PDB entry 6VZ1 | electron microscopy, 3.20 A resolution | chains A and B

Chain A (and B):
Name: Diacylglycerol O-acyltransferase 1
Organism: Homo sapiens
Notes: EC 2.3.1.20, 2.3.1.76; chain B of this document is another copy of the same molecule, construct and numbering; everything in this record applies to it too
UniProtKB: O75907 (DGAT1_HUMAN); residues 1-488 here = UniProt positions 1-488
Chain sequence (488 residues; numbered 1 to 488; the number before each row is that of its first residue):
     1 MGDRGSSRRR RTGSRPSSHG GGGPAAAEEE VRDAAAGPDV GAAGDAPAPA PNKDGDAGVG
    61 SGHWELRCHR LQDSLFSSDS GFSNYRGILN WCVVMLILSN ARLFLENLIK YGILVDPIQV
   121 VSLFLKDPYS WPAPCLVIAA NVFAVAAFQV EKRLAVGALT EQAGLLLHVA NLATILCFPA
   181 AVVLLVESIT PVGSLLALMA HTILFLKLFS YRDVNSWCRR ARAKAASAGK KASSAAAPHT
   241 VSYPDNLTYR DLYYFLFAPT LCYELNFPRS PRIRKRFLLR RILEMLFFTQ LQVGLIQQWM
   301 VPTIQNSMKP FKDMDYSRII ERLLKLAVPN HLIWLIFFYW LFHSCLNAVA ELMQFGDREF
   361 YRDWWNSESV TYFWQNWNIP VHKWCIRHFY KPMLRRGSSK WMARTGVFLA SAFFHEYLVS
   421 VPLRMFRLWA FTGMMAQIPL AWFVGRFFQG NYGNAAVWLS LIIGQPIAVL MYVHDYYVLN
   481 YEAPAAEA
Disordered / not traced: 1-63, 229-235, 482-488
Swiss-Prot annotation at these positions:
  - region: Q119 to S130 (Extracellular loop 1 (EL1)), P380 to L394 (Amphipathic helix (AH))
  - motif: F360 to N366 (FYXDWWN motif)
  - active site: H415
  - binding site (an acyl-CoA): W374 to H382, Y390, R404, Y477
  - site: E416 (Important for catalytic activity)
  - modified residue (Phosphoserine): S17, S18
  - natural variant: W458 to A488 (deletion: In DIAR7; uncertain significance)
  - mutagenesis: L346 (L346W: Strongly reduced diacylglycerol O-acyltransferase activity), T371 (T371A: Decreased diacylglycerol O-acyltransferase activity), Q375 (Q375A: Slightly decreased diacylglycerol O-acyltransferase activity), W377 (W377F: Abolished diacylglycerol O-acyltransferase activity), N378 (N378A/L: Abolished diacylglycerol O-acyltransferase activity), V381 (V381A: Does not affect diacylglycerol O-acyltransferase activity; V381W: Decreased diacylglycerol O-acyltransferase activity), H382 (H382A: Decreased diacylglycerol O-acyltransferase activity), C385 (C385W: Decreased diacylglycerol O-acyltransferase activity), I386 (I386A: Slightly decreased diacylglycerol O-acyltransferase activity), Y390 (Y390A: Decreased diacylglycerol O-acyltransferase activity), K391 (K391A: Slightly decreased diacylglycerol O-acyltransferase activity), K400 (K400L: Decreased diacylglycerol O-acyltransferase activity), 9 further mutagenesis entries in UniProt
Residues lining bound ligands:
  - oleoyl-CoA (3VV; S-{(3R,5R,9R)-1-[(2R,3S,4R,5R)-5-(6-amino-9H-purin-9-yl)-4-hydroxy-3-(phosphonooxy)tetrahydrofuran-2-yl]-3,5,9-trihydroxy-8,8-dimethyl-3,5-dioxido-10,14-dioxo-2,4,6-trioxa-11,15-diaza-3lambda~5~,5lambda~5~-diphosphaheptadecan-17-yl} (9Z)-octadec-9-enethioate (non-preferred name)): P191, V192, L195, W334, T371, W374, Q375, W377, V381, H382, C385, I386, Y390, K391, R404, V407, S411, H415, L418, V419, L423, V469, V473, Y476
  - 6OU ([(2R)-1-[2-azanylethoxy(oxidanyl)phosphoryl]oxy-3-hexadecanoyloxy-propan-2-yl] (Z)-octadec-9-enoate), molecule 1: F76, S77, S78, I88, W91, L324, N451, Y452, A455, L459
  - 6OU, molecule 2: R86, L89, N90, W91, C92, V93, M95, L96, I97, L98, S99, N100, A101, F104, L105, R280, R281, L283, E284, F287, F288, L291, L295, L332, L335, I336, F338, Y339, W364, W458
What the authors report for this chain:
  - mutagenesis - V381W, C385W, V407F, S411I, M434A, Q437A, Q465A: decreased catalytic activity
  - mutagenesis - N378A, S411W, H415A: abolished catalytic activity
  - conformationally variable residues (side-chain flip): S411, H415
  - contacts within the chain: H415-Q465 (hydrogen bond)
  - binding site for oleoyl-CoA: H415
  - catalytic residues: H415
  - catalytic residues: N378 (proposed by the authors, not directly observed)

Interface between chain A and chain B:
Contacting residue pairs - 128 pairs, chain A then chain B:
  W64(A) - W217(B)
  E65(A) - W217(B)
  E65(A) - C218(B)  hydrogen bond
  E65(A) - L265(B)
  R67(A) - E264(B)
  R67(A) - N266(B)  hydrogen bond
  C68(A) - E264(B)  hydrogen bond (backbone-side chain)
  H69(A) - T260(B)  hydrogen bond
  H69(A) - C262(B)
  H69(A) - E264(B)  salt bridge
  H69(A) - P268(B)
  R70(A) - P268(B)
  R70(A) - D357(B)
  L71(A) - R269(B)
  L71(A) - G356(B)
  Q72(A) - G356(B)  hydrogen bond (backbone-backbone)
  Q72(A) - D357(B)  hydrogen bond (backbone-backbone)
  Q72(A) - R358(B)
  Q72(A) - E359(B)  hydrogen bond
  D73(A) - D357(B)
  D73(A) - R358(B)
  S74(A) - H343(B)
  S74(A) - N347(B)  hydrogen bond
  S74(A) - R358(B)  hydrogen bond (side chain-backbone)
  S74(A) - Y361(B)
  L75(A) - Y361(B)
  L75(A) - R362(B)
  L75(A) - D363(B)
  F76(A) - R86(B)  hydrogen bond (backbone-side chain)
  F76(A) - L89(B)  hydrophobic
  F76(A) - Y339(B)  hydrophobic
  F76(A) - H343(B)
  F76(A) - Y361(B)
  F76(A) - W365(B)  hydrophobic
  S77(A) - R86(B)
  S77(A) - H343(B)
  D79(A) - R274(B)  salt bridge
  F82(A) - D363(B)
  F82(A) - W365(B)  hydrophobic
  S83(A) - S83(B)
  S83(A) - N84(B)
  N84(A) - S83(B)
  N84(A) - W365(B)
  N84(A) - N366(B)  hydrogen bond (backbone-side chain)
  Y85(A) - Y85(B)
  Y85(A) - R86(B)  hydrogen bond
  Y85(A) - L89(B)  hydrophobic
  Y85(A) - W365(B)
  R86(A) - F76(B)  hydrogen bond (side chain-backbone)
  R86(A) - S77(B)
  R86(A) - Y85(B)  hydrogen bond
  R86(A) - N366(B)
  R86(A) - N451(B)
  R86(A) - N454(B)
  G87(A) - N454(B)
  G87(A) - W458(B)  hydrogen bond (backbone-side chain)
  L89(A) - F76(B)  hydrophobic
  L89(A) - Y85(B)  hydrophobic
  N90(A) - N451(B)
  N90(A) - N454(B)
  W91(A) - H331(B)  hydrogen bond
  W91(A) - L332(B)  hydrophobic
  W91(A) - L335(B)
  W91(A) - W458(B)
  V94(A) - A455(B)  hydrophobic
  M95(A) - V328(B)  hydrophobic
  M95(A) - I462(B)  hydrophobic
  L98(A) - L459(B)  hydrophobic
  L98(A) - I462(B)  hydrophobic
  W217(A) - W64(B)
  W217(A) - E65(B)
  C218(A) - E65(B)  hydrogen bond
  T260(A) - H69(B)  hydrogen bond
  C262(A) - H69(B)  hydrogen bond (backbone-side chain)
  E264(A) - R67(B)
  E264(A) - C68(B)  hydrogen bond (side chain-backbone)
  E264(A) - H69(B)  salt bridge
  L265(A) - E65(B)
  N266(A) - R67(B)  hydrogen bond
  P268(A) - H69(B)
  P268(A) - R70(B)
  R269(A) - L71(B)
  R274(A) - D79(B)  salt bridge
  R280(A) - Y452(B)
  V328(A) - M95(B)  hydrophobic
  H331(A) - W91(B)  hydrogen bond
  L332(A) - W91(B)  hydrophobic
  L335(A) - W91(B)
  Y339(A) - F76(B)  hydrophobic
  H343(A) - S74(B)
  H343(A) - F76(B)
  H343(A) - S77(B)
  N347(A) - S74(B)  hydrogen bond
  G356(A) - L71(B)
  G356(A) - Q72(B)  hydrogen bond (backbone-backbone)
  D357(A) - H69(B)
  D357(A) - R70(B)
  D357(A) - Q72(B)  hydrogen bond (backbone-backbone)
  D357(A) - D73(B)
  R358(A) - Q72(B)
  R358(A) - D73(B)
  R358(A) - S74(B)  hydrogen bond (backbone-side chain)
  E359(A) - Q72(B)  hydrogen bond
  Y361(A) - S74(B)
  Y361(A) - L75(B)
  Y361(A) - F76(B)
  R362(A) - L75(B)
  D363(A) - L75(B)
  D363(A) - F82(B)
  D363(A) - N84(B)
  W365(A) - F76(B)  hydrophobic
  W365(A) - F82(B)  hydrophobic
  W365(A) - N84(B)
  W365(A) - Y85(B)
  N366(A) - N84(B)  hydrogen bond (side chain-backbone)
  N366(A) - R86(B)
  N451(A) - R86(B)
  N451(A) - N90(B)
  Y452(A) - R280(B)
  N454(A) - R86(B)
  N454(A) - G87(B)
  N454(A) - N90(B)
  A455(A) - V94(B)  hydrophobic
  W458(A) - G87(B)  hydrogen bond (side chain-backbone)
  W458(A) - W91(B)
  L459(A) - L98(B)  hydrophobic
  I462(A) - M95(B)  hydrophobic
  I462(A) - L98(B)  hydrophobic
Other interface residues (no listed pair), chain A (68 interface residues in all): I88, F267, S270, F277, F338, F355, F360, K383
Other interface residues (no listed pair), chain B (68 interface residues in all): I88, F267, S270, F277, F338, F355, F360, K383

Summary:
Chain A and chain B each contribute 68 residues to their interface; the contacts include 29 hydrogen bonds and
4 salt bridges. Polar pairs include H69(A)-E264(B), D79(A)-R274(B) and E65(A)-C218(B). The paper reports
catalytic residues H415(A) and N378(A); V381W, C385W and V407F of chain A, among others, reduce catalytic
activity; 10 substitutions were tested in all.
Chain A and chain B are both Diacylglycerol O-acyltransferase 1 (Homo sapiens); the structure, Cryo-EM
structure of human diacylglycerol O-acyltransferase 1 complexed with acyl-CoA substrate, was determined by
electron microscopy, deposited together with 6VYI.
